Entry 5SB9 (X-ray diffraction, 2.50 A resolution); this record covers chains A and F of the 6 polymer chains in the assembly.

# Chain A
Molecule: Tubulin alpha-1B chain
Organism: Bos taurus
Reference sequence: P81947 (TBA1B_BOVIN); numbering as in UniProt (aligned over 1-451)
Chain sequence (451 residues; row label = number of the first residue in the row):
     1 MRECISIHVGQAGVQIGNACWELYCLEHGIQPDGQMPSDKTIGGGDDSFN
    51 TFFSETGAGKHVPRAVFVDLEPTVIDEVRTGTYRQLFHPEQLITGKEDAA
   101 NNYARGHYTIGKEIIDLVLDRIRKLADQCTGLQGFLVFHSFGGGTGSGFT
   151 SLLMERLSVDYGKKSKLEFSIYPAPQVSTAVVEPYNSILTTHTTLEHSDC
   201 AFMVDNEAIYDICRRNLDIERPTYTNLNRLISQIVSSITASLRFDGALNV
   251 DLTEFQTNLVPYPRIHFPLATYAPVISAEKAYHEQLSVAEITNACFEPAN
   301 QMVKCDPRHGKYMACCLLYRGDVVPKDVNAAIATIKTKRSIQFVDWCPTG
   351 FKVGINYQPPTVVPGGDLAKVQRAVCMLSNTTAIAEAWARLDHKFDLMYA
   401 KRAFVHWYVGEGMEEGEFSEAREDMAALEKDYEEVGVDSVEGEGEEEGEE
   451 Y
Not modelled in the structure: 438-451
Bound ions: Ca2+: D39, T41, G44, E55
Small-molecule neighbours: GTP (guanosine-5'-triphosphate): G10, Q11, A12, Q15, I16, D69, D98, A99, A100, N101, S140, G142, G143, G144, T145, G146, I171, P173, V177, S178, T179, E183, N206, Y224, L227, N228, I231

# Chain F
Molecule: Tubulin-Tyrosine Ligase
Organism: Gallus gallus
Reference sequence: E1BQ43 (E1BQ43_CHICK); residue numbers follow UniProt; this construct covers 1-378
Chain sequence (384 residues; row label = number of the first residue in the row):
     1 MYTFVVRDENSSVYAEVSRLLLATGQWKRLRKDNPRFNLMLGERNRLPFG
    51 RLGHEPGLVQLVNYYRGADKLCRKASLVKLIKTSPELSESCTWFPESYVI
   101 YPTNLKTPVAPAQNGIRHLINNTRTDEREVFLAAYNRRREGREGNVWIAK
   151 SSAGAKGEGILISSEASELLDFIDEQGQVHVIQKYLEKPLLLEPGHRKFD
   201 IRSWVLVDHLYNIYLYREGVLRTSSEPYNSANFQDKTCHLTNHCIQKEYS
   251 KNYGRYEEGNEMFFEEFNQYLMDALNTTLENSILLQIKHIIRSCLMCIEP
   301 AISTKHLHYQSFQLFGFDFMVDEELKVWLIEVNGAPACAQKLYAELCQGI
   351 VDVAISSVFPLADTGQKTSQPTSIFIKLHHHHHH
Not modelled in the structure: 104-125, 153-158, 175-178, 229-258, 363-372, 381-384
Sequence notes: expression tag (379-384)
Bound ions: Mg2+ near E331 (its only coordinating residue here)
Small-molecule neighbours: AMP-PCP (ACP; phosphomethylphosphonic acid adenylate ester): K74, P95, I148, K150, Q183, K184, Y185, L186, K198, D200, R202, R222, D318, M320, I330, E331, N333

# How chain A and chain F interact
Residue-residue contacts (23):
  Q176(A) with P56(F)
  E207(A) with H54(F), salt bridge
  E297(A) with H306(F), salt bridge
  P298(A) with H306(F); L307(F), hydrophobic
  K304(A) with H54(F)
  C305(A) with H308(F)
  D306(A) with R66(F); L307(F)
  R308(A) with P300(F), hydrogen bond (side chain-backbone); A301(F), hydrogen bond (side chain-backbone); I302(F); S303(F), hydrogen bond (side chain-backbone)
  H309(A) with R66(F), hydrogen bond (side chain-backbone); G67(F); A301(F)
  S340(A) with A301(F)
  E386(A) with G50(F); R66(F), salt bridge
  R390(A) with G50(F); H54(F)
  H393(A) with R51(F)
  E433(A) with R46(F), salt bridge
Also at the interface, not in a pair above, chain F (15 interface residues in all): G53

# Overview
The interface between chain A and chain F involves 14 residues on one side and 15 on the other; the contacts
include 4 hydrogen bonds and 4 salt bridges. Polar contacts include E207(A)-H54(F), E297(A)-H306(F) and
E386(A)-R66(F). Bound to chain A: GTP.
Here chain A is Tubulin alpha-1B chain (Bos taurus) and chain F is Tubulin-Tyrosine Ligase (Gallus gallus).
Entry 5SB9 (Tubulin-maytansinoid-4a-complex) was determined by X-ray diffraction, deposited together with
5SB8, 5SBA, 5SBB, 5SBC, 5SBD and 5SBE.
